8YQV - chains A and C of the 8 polymer chains in the assembly; structure by electron microscopy, 2.67 A resolution.

# Chain A
Protein: DNA-directed RNA polymerase subunit
From: African swine fever virus
Notes: EC 2.7.7.6
UniProtKB: A0A3S7XUW7 (A0A3S7XUW7_ASF); residues 1-1450 here = UniProt positions 1-1450
Chain sequence (1450 residues; row label = number of the first residue in the row):
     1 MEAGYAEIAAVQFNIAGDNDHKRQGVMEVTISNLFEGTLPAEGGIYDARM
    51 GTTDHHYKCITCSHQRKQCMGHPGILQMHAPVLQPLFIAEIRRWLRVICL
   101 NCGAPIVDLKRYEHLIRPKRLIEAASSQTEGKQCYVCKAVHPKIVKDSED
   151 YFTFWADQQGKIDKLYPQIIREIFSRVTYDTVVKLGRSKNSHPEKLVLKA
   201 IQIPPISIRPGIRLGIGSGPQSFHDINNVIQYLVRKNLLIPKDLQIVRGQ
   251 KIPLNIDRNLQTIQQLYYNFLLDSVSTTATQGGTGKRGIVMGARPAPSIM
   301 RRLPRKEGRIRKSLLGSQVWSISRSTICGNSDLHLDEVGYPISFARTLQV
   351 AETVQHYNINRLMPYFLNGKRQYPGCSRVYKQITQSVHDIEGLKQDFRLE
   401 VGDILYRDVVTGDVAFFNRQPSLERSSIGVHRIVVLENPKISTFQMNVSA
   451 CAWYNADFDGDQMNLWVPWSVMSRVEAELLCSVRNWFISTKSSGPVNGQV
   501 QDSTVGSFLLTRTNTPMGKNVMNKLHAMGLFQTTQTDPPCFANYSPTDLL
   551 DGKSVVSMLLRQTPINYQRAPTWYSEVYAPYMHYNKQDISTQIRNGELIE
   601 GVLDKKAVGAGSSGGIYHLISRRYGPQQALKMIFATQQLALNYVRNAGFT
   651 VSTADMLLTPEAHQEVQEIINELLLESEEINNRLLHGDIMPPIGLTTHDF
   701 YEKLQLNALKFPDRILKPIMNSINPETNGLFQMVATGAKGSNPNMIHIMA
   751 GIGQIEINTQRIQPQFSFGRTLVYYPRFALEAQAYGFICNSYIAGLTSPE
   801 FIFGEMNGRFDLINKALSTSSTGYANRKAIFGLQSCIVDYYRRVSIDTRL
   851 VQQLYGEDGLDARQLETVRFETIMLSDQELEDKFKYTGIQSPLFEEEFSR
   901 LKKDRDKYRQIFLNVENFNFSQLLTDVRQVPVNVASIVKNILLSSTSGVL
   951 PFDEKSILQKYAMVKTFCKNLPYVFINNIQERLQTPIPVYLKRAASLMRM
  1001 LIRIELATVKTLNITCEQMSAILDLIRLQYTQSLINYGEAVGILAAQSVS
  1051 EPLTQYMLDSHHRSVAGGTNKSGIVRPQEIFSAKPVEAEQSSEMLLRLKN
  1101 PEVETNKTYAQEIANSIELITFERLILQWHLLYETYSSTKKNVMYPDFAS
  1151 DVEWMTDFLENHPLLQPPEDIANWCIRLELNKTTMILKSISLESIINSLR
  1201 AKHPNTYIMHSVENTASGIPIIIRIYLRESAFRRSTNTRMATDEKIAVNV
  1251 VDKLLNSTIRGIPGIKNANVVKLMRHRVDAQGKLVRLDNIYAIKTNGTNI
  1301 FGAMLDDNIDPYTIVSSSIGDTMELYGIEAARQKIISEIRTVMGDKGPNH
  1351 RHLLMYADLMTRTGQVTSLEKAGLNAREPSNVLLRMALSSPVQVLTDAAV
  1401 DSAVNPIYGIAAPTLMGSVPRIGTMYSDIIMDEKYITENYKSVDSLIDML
Not modelled in the structure: 1, 213-223, 276-296, 1057-1072, 1133-1142, 1213-1220, 1443-1450

# Chain C
Protein: DNA-directed RNA polymerase RPB3-11 homolog
From: African swine fever virus
UniProtKB: A0A2X0RUE7 (A0A2X0RUE7_ASF); residues 1-359 here = UniProt positions 1-359
Chain sequence (359 residues; each row starts with the number of its first residue):
     1 MEKIFQNVEIKPFLIDFSNLFIKNAAKKLFQLEEQLPLVPVNVVMDFKGI
    51 SRAAVHGLSRVLQDEIPNYMLDIKPGGYKIEDSTDLFMTEQFIRNRINFI
   101 PIYAKNETLVFALRSLNNSCEVKTIYSRDLIQVAGPKLKYPIFNPTFEIG
   151 FLQPGKSLIIEDIYIKKGIGRKHAAFNLAVKTHFSHLDIEQYPTDKKEYM
   201 ALSGYKQSSMTSDPRHHRLGLCFPAVPLPHINQAVRTYLKNACRIIIGRI
   251 QSIQKIYENFEEPQPELVLFSMDEEKTKAIITIKDETHTIGNLLKTYIYE
   301 MIPDISFVGYQCVPHKQEMVLTIIHKASQEDLITLLEKSIQNIIQTFQIL
   351 EKNVDELIA
Not modelled in the structure: 1-2

# How chain A and chain C interact
Contacting residue pairs (46):
  Asn330(A) - His315(C)
  Asp332(A) - Val313(C)
  Asp332(A) - Pro314(C)
  Val434(A) - His315(C)
  Leu436(A) - His315(C)
  Asn438(A) - Gln317(C)
  Pro516(A) - Leu202(C)  hydrophobic
  Met517(A) - Tyr192(C)
  Met517(A) - Leu202(C)  hydrophobic
  Met517(A) - Tyr205(C)
  Val521(A) - Met210(C)
  Val521(A) - Thr211(C)
  Met522(A) - Met210(C)
  Asn523(A) - Met210(C)  hydrogen bond (backbone-backbone)
  Lys524(A) - Tyr299(C)
  Lys524(A) - Pro303(C)  hydrogen bond (side chain-backbone)
  Lys524(A) - Asp304(C)
  Lys524(A) - Ile305(C)  hydrogen bond (side chain-backbone)
  Leu525(A) - Lys295(C)
  Leu525(A) - Tyr299(C)  hydrogen bond (backbone-side chain)
  His526(A) - Ser209(C)  hydrogen bond (side chain-backbone)
  His526(A) - Met210(C)  hydrogen bond (side chain-backbone)
  Met528(A) - Phe307(C)
  Met528(A) - Val308(C)  hydrophobic
  Gln532(A) - Lys295(C)
  Gln532(A) - Gly309(C)
  Gln532(A) - Tyr310(C)  hydrogen bond (side chain-backbone)
  Gln532(A) - Gln311(C)
  Thr533(A) - Gln311(C)
  Asp537(A) - Lys278(C)  salt bridge
  Pro538(A) - Phe307(C)  hydrophobic
  Pro538(A) - Ile324(C)  hydrophobic
  Pro539(A) - Ser306(C)
  Cys540(A) - Ser306(C)
  Phe541(A) - Ile305(C)
  Phe541(A) - Ser306(C)  hydrogen bond (backbone-backbone)
  Ala542(A) - Ser306(C)
  Ala542(A) - Lys326(C)
  Tyr544(A) - Pro303(C)
  Pro546(A) - Tyr299(C)
  Pro546(A) - Pro303(C)  hydrophobic
  Leu549(A) - Thr211(C)
  Tyr643(A) - Met210(C)  hydrophobic
  Asn646(A) - Ser209(C)  hydrogen bond
  Asn646(A) - Met210(C)
  Ala647(A) - Met210(C)
Interface residues without a listed pair, chain A (33 interface residues in all): Leu333, Phe531, Gln535, Ala654, Thr727
Interface residues without a listed pair, chain C (32 interface residues in all): Arg52, Met200, Ala201, Lys206, Gln207, Ser208, Met272, Lys276

# In short
Chain A and chain C form an interface of 33 and 32 residues respectively, with 9 hydrogen bonds and 1 salt
bridge. Polar pairs include Asp537(A)-Lys278(C), Lys524(A)-Pro303(C) and Lys524(A)-Ile305(C).
Here chain A is DNA-directed RNA polymerase subunit and chain C is DNA-directed RNA polymerase RPB3-11
homolog, both from African swine fever virus. Entry 8YQV (African swine fever virus RNA Polymerase core) was
determined by electron microscopy together with 8YQT, 8YQU, 8YQW, 8YQX, 8YQY and 8YQZ from the same study.
